Entry 4WR5 (X-ray diffraction, 1.93 A resolution); this record covers chain A.

== Chain A ==
Protein: Glutathione S-transferase class-mu 26 kDa isozyme
Organism: Schistosoma japonicum
Notes: EC 2.5.1.18
Reference sequence: P08515 (GST26_SCHJA); residues 1-217 here correspond to UniProt positions 2-218 (UniProt number = residue number + 1)
Amino-acid sequence (244 residues; row label = number of the first residue in the row; numbers below 1 keep their minus sign (Met-24 is residue -24)):
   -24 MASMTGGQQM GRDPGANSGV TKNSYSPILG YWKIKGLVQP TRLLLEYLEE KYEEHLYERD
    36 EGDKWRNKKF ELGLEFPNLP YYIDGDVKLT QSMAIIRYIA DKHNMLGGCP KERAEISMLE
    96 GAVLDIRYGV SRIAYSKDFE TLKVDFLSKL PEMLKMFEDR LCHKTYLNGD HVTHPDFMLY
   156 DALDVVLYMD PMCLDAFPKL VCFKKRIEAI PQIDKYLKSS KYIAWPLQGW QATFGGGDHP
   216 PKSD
Disordered / not traced: -24 to -2, 217-219
Differences from the reference sequence: expression tag (-24 to 0, 218-219)
Modified residues: Tyr0, Tyr22, Tyr32, Tyr57, Tyr73, Tyr141, Tyr163 (3-chloro-L-tyrosine; 3CT)
UniProt features mapped onto this chain:
  - binding site (glutathione): Tyr6, Trp7, Trp40 to Lys44, Asn53, Leu54, Gln66, Ser67
  - binding site (substrate): Tyr110
Residues lining bound ligands: glutathione (GSH): Tyr6, Trp7, Leu12, Trp40, Lys44, Asn53, Leu54, Pro55, Gln66, Ser67, Gly96, Asp100, Tyr103
Reported in the primary citation:
  - self-association interface (contacts with another copy of this molecule): Lys86

== In short ==
Bound to chain A: glutathione. Curated annotation (UniProt) lists 11 glutathione-binding residues and
substrate-binding residue Tyr110. The paper reports a self-association interface involving Lys86.
Chain A is Glutathione S-transferase class-mu 26 kDa isozyme (Schistosoma japonicum); the structure, Crystal
Structure of GST Mutated with Halogenated Tyrosine (7cGST-1), was determined by X-ray diffraction (same
publication as 4WR4).
